5WKF - chains C and E of the 5 polymer chains in the assembly; structure by X-ray diffraction, 2.95 A resolution.

# Chain C
Protein: GTS1 peptide
Amino-acid sequence (10 residues; row label = number of the first residue in the row):
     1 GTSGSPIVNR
What the authors report for this chain:
  - conformationally variable residues: Pro6

# Chain E
Protein: D30 TCR beta chain
Organism: Homo sapiens
Amino-acid sequence (244 residues; each row starts with the number of its first residue; note: 15 numbers in that range are skipped by the numbering (no residue carries them; nothing is unmodelled there)):
     2 AGVAQSPRYK IIEKRQSVAF WCNPISGHAT
    39 LYWYQQILGQ GPKLLIQFQN NGV
    66 VDDSQLPKDR FSAERL
    83 KGVDSTLKIQ PAKLEDSAVY LCASSL
   112 GQGLLYGYTF GSGTRLTVLE DLNKVFPPEV AVFEPSEAEI SHTQKATLVC LATGFYPDHV
   172 ELSWWVNGKE VHSGVCTDPQ PLKEQPALND SRYALSSRLR VSATFWQNPR NHFRCQVQFY
   232 GLSENDEWTQ DRAKPVTQIV SAEAWGRAD
Disulfides: Cys23-Cys104, Cys161-Cys226
What the authors report for this chain:
  - mutagenesis - L81A: unchanged binding to HLA-A11:01-GTS1
  - specificity-determining residues: Asn58

# How chain C and chain E interact
Contacting residue pairs (12):
  Gly4(C) - Gln113(E)
  Ser5(C) - Gln113(E)
  Ser5(C) - Gly114(E)
  Ser5(C) - Leu115(E)  hydrogen bond (side chain-backbone)
  Pro6(C) - Gln113(E)
  Ile7(C) - Gln57(E)
  Ile7(C) - Gly112(E)
  Ile7(C) - Gln113(E)  hydrogen bond (backbone-backbone)
  Val8(C) - Gly112(E)
  Val8(C) - Tyr117(E)
  Asn9(C) - Ala30(E)
  Asn9(C) - Asn58(E)  hydrogen bond
Also at the interface, not in a pair above, chain E (10 interface residues in all): Gly28, Leu108
The authors on this interface:
  - residue pairs: Gln57(E)-Ile7(C), Asn58(E)-Asn9(C) (hydrogen bond)

# Overview
The interface between chain C and chain E involves 6 residues on one side and 10 on the other; the contacts
include 3 hydrogen bonds. Polar pairs include Ser5(C)-Leu115(E), Asn9(C)-Asn58(E) and Ile7(C)-Gln113(E). The
paper describes a contact between Gln57(E) and Ile7(C); a hydrogen bond between Asn58(E) and Asn9(C). From the
paper: L81A of chain E leaves binding to HLA-A11:01-GTS1 unchanged; the specificity determinant Asn58(E).
Chain C is GTS1 peptide and chain E is D30 TCR beta chain (Homo sapiens); the structure, D30 TCR in complex
with HLA-A*11:01-GTS1, was determined by X-ray diffraction together with 5WJL, 5WJN and 5WKH from the same
study.
